PDB entry 6OEP | electron microscopy, 3.70 A resolution | chains A and G of the 8 polymer chains in the assembly

[Chain A]
Protein: V(D)J recombination-activating protein 1
Source organism: Mus musculus
Notes: EC 3.1.-.-, 2.3.2.27
UniProt: P15919 (RAG1_MOUSE); residues 1-1040 here = UniProt positions 1-1040
Amino-acid sequence (1040 residues; each row starts with the number of its first residue):
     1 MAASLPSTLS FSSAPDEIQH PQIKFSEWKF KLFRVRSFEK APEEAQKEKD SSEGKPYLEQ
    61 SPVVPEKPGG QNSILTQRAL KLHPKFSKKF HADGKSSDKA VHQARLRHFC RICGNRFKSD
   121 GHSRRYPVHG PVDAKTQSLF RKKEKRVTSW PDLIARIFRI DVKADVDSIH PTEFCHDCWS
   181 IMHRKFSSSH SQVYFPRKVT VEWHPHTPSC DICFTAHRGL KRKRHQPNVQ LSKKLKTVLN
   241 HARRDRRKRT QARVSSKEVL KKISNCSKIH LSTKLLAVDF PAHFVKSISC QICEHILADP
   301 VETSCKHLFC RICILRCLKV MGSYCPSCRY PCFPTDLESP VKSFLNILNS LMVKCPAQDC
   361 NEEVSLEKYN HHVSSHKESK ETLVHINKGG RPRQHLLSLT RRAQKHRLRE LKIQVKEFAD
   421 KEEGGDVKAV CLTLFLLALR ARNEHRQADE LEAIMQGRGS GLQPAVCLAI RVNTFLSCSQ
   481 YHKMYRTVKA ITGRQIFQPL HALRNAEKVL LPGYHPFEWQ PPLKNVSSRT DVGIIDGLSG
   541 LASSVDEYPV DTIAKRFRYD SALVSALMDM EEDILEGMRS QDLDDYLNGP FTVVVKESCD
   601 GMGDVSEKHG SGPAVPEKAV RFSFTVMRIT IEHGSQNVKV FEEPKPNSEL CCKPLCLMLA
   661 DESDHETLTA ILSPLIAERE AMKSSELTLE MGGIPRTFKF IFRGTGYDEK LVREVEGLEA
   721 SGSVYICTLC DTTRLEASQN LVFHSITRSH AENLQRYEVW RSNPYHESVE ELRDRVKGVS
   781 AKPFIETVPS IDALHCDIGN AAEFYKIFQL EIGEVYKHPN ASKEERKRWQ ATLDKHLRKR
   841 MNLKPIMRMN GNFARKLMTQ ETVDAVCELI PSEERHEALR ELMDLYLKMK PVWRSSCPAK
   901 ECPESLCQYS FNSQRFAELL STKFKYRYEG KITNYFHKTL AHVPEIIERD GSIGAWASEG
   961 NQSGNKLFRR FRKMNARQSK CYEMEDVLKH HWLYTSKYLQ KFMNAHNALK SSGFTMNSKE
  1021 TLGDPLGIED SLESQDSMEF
Disordered / not traced: 1-400, 609-612, 1009-1040
Differences from the reference sequence: engineered mutation Gln962 (Glu in P15919)
Bound ions: Ca2+ site 1: Asp600, Gln962 (shared with 1 residue of chain I); Ca2+ site 2: Asp600, Asp708 (shared with 2 residues of chain I); Zn2+: Cys727, Cys730, His937, His942
UniProt features mapped onto this chain:
  - zinc finger: Cys290 to Arg329 (RING-type), Leu351 to Lys380 (RAG1-type)
  - DNA-binding region: Gly389 to Gln456 (NBD)
  - binding site (Zn(2+)): Cys266, His270, Cys290, Cys293, His295, Cys305, His307, Cys310, Cys313, Cys325, Cys328, Cys355, Cys360, His372, His376
  - binding site (a divalent metal cation): Asp600, Asp708
  - site: Trp893 (Essential for DNA hairpin formation, participates in base-stacking interactions near the cleavage site)
  - cross-link: Lys233 (Glycyl lysine isopeptide (Lys-Gly) (interchain with G-Cter in ubiquitin))
  - mutagenesis: Lys233 (K233M: Abolishes autoubiquitination), His307 (H307A: Displays lower E3 ligase activity and affects the joining step of V(D)J recombination), Cys325 (C325G: Loss of E3 ligase activity and affects the joining step of V(D)J recombination), Arg391 (R391A: Defects in converting nicked products to hairpins; R391L: Impairs DNA-binding and hairpin formation while maintaining some nicking activity), Arg393 (R393A: Impairs DNA-binding and hairpin formation while maintaining some nicking activity), Arg401 (R401A: Allows robust hairpin activity), Arg402 (R402A: Defects in converting nicked products to hairpins), Lys405 (K405A: Reduced hairpin activity), His406 (H406A: Allows robust hairpin activity), Arg407 (R407A: Impairs DNA-binding and reduces hairpin formation without affecting nicking activity), Asn443 (N443A: Impairs DNA-binding; when associated with A-445), His445 (H445A: Impairs DNA-binding; when associated with A-443), 22 further mutagenesis entries in UniProt
From the paper describing this entry:
  - mutagenesis - E962Q: abolished catalytic activity (citing earlier work)
  - mutagenesis - R848A: increased catalytic activity

[Chain G]
Molecule: 61-nt DNA strand
Sequence (61 nucleotides; row label = number of the first residue in the row):
     1 CGGGTTTTTG TCTGGCTTCA CACTTGATTT GCATCACTGT GTAAGACAGG CCAGATCCAG
    61 G
Disordered / not traced: 58-61

[Interface between chain A and chain G]
Pairs across the interface (15):
  Ala403(A) - DT9(G)  phosphate contact
  Gln404(A) - DT9(G)  phosphate contact
  His406(A) - DT8(G)  base contact
  His406(A) - DT9(G)  base contact
  Arg407(A) - DT8(G)  phosphate contact
  Tyr485(A) - DT30(G)  phosphate contact
  Tyr485(A) - DG31(G)  hydrogen bond to the phosphate
  Lys489(A) - DT30(G)  phosphate contact
  Lys489(A) - DG31(G)  salt bridge to the phosphate
  Gln495(A) - DT30(G)  phosphate contact
  Pro499(A) - DT30(G)  phosphate contact
  His501(A) - DT29(G)  hydrogen bond to the phosphate
  His501(A) - DT30(G)  base contact
  Gln978(A) - DT38(G)  sugar contact
  Ser979(A) - DT38(G)  phosphate contact
Also at the interface, not in a pair above, chain A (14 interface residues in all): Gln498, Lys608, Arg977
Also at the interface, not in a pair above, chain G (9 interface residues in all): DA36, DC37, DT40

[In short]
14 residues of chain A face 9 of chain G across their interface, with 2 hydrogen bonds and 1 salt bridge.
Among the polar pairs are Tyr485(A)-DG31(G), His501(A)-DT29(G) and Lys489(A)-DG31(G). The paper reports that
E962Q of chain A abolishes catalytic activity; R848A of chain A increases catalytic activity.
Here chain A is V(D)J recombination-activating protein 1 (Mus musculus) and chain G is a 61-nt DNA strand.
Entry 6OEP (Cryo-EM structure of mouse RAG1/2 12RSS-NFC/23RSS-PRC complex (DNA1)) was determined by electron
microscopy (same publication as 6OEM, 6OEN, 6OEO, 6OEQ, 6OER and 6V0V).
